Entry 2VVQ (X-ray diffraction, 2.00 A resolution); this record covers chains A and B.

# Chain A (and B)
Name: Ribose-5-phosphate isomerase B
From: Mycobacterium tuberculosis
Notes: EC 5.3.1.6; chain B of this document is another copy of the same molecule, construct and numbering; everything in this record applies to it too
UniProt: Q79FD7 (RPIB_MYCTU); residue numbers follow UniProt; this construct covers 1-162
Chain sequence (162 residues; numbered 1 to 162; the number before each row is that of its first residue):
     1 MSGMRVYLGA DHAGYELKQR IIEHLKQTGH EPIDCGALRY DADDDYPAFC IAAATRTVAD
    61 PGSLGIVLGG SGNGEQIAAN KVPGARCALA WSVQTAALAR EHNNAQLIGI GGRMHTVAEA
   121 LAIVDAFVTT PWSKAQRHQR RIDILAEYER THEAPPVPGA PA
Unresolved in the structure: 1-2, 160-162
Ligand contacts:
  - 5-O-phosphono-D-ribonic acid (R10), molecule 1: Asp11, His12, Ala13, Tyr46, Gly69, Gly70, Ser71, Gly72, Asn73, Gly74, Glu75, Arg113
  - 5-O-phosphono-D-ribonic acid (R10), molecule 2: His102, Asn103, Arg137, His138, Arg141
What the authors report for this chain:
  - binding site for 5-O-phosphono-D-ribonic acid: Asp11, His12, Glu75, His102, Arg113, Arg137, Arg141
  - catalytic residues: Gly70 to Gly74 (citing earlier work)
  - specificity-determining residues: Asp43, Gln94 (proposed by the authors, not directly observed)

# Chain A / chain B interface
Contacting residue pairs - 95 pairs, chain A then chain B:
  His12(A) - Arg141(B)
  Asp43(A) - Arg140(B)  hydrogen bond (backbone-side chain)
  Asp43(A) - Arg141(B)  hydrogen bond (backbone-side chain)
  Asp44(A) - Arg141(B)  hydrogen bond (backbone-side chain)
  Asp45(A) - Arg140(B)  salt bridge
  Asp45(A) - Arg141(B)  salt bridge
  Asp45(A) - Ile144(B)
  Tyr46(A) - Asn103(B)  hydrogen bond
  Tyr46(A) - Arg141(B)
  Pro47(A) - Arg141(B)
  Pro47(A) - Ile144(B)  hydrophobic
  Ala48(A) - Pro155(B)  hydrophobic
  Ala48(A) - Pro156(B)
  Ala48(A) - Val157(B)
  Phe49(A) - Pro158(B)
  Ile51(A) - Tyr148(B)  hydrophobic
  Ile51(A) - Ala154(B)  hydrophobic
  Ile51(A) - Pro155(B)
  Asn73(A) - Ala88(B)
  Asn73(A) - Leu89(B)  hydrogen bond (side chain-backbone)
  Asn73(A) - Asn103(B)
  Gly74(A) - Asn103(B)
  Gln76(A) - Gln76(B)
  Gln76(A) - Asn80(B)  hydrogen bond
  Gln76(A) - Cys87(B)  hydrogen bond (side chain-backbone)
  Gln76(A) - Ala88(B)
  Gln76(A) - Leu89(B)
  Ile77(A) - Asn80(B)
  Ile77(A) - Arg86(B)
  Ile77(A) - Cys87(B)
  Ile77(A) - Ala88(B)
  Ile77(A) - Leu145(B)  hydrophobic
  Ala78(A) - Leu145(B)  hydrophobic
  Asn80(A) - Gln76(B)  hydrogen bond
  Asn80(A) - Ile77(B)
  Asn80(A) - Asn80(B)
  Asn80(A) - Lys81(B)  hydrogen bond (backbone-side chain)
  Lys81(A) - Asn80(B)  hydrogen bond (side chain-backbone)
  Lys81(A) - Val82(B)  hydrogen bond (side chain-backbone)
  Lys81(A) - Ala85(B)  hydrogen bond (side chain-backbone)
  Lys81(A) - Leu145(B)
  Lys81(A) - Tyr148(B)
  Lys81(A) - Glu149(B)  salt bridge
  Lys81(A) - His152(B)
  Val82(A) - Lys81(B)  hydrogen bond (backbone-side chain)
  Val82(A) - Tyr148(B)
  Pro83(A) - Tyr148(B)
  Pro83(A) - His152(B)
  Ala85(A) - Lys81(B)  hydrogen bond (backbone-side chain)
  Cys87(A) - Gln76(B)  hydrogen bond (backbone-side chain)
  Cys87(A) - Ile77(B)
  Ala88(A) - Asn73(B)
  Ala88(A) - Gln76(B)
  Ala88(A) - Ile77(B)
  Leu89(A) - Asn73(B)  hydrogen bond (backbone-side chain)
  Leu89(A) - Gln76(B)
  Leu89(A) - Leu89(B)
  Leu89(A) - Trp91(B)
  Trp91(A) - Leu89(B)
  Trp91(A) - Trp91(B)
  Gln94(A) - Met114(B)
  Leu98(A) - Met114(B)  hydrophobic
  Asn103(A) - Tyr46(B)
  Asn103(A) - Asn73(B)
  Asn103(A) - Gly74(B)
  Met114(A) - Trp91(B)  hydrophobic
  Met114(A) - Gln94(B)
  Met114(A) - Leu98(B)  hydrophobic
  Arg140(A) - Asp43(B)  hydrogen bond (side chain-backbone)
  Arg140(A) - Asp45(B)  salt bridge
  Arg141(A) - His12(B)
  Arg141(A) - Asp43(B)  hydrogen bond (side chain-backbone)
  Arg141(A) - Asp44(B)  hydrogen bond (side chain-backbone)
  Arg141(A) - Asp45(B)  salt bridge
  Arg141(A) - Tyr46(B)
  Arg141(A) - Pro47(B)
  Ile144(A) - Asp45(B)
  Ile144(A) - Pro47(B)  hydrophobic
  Leu145(A) - Ile77(B)  hydrophobic
  Leu145(A) - Ala78(B)  hydrophobic
  Leu145(A) - Lys81(B)
  Tyr148(A) - Ile51(B)  hydrophobic
  Tyr148(A) - Lys81(B)
  Tyr148(A) - Val82(B)
  Tyr148(A) - Pro83(B)
  Glu149(A) - Lys81(B)  salt bridge
  His152(A) - Pro83(B)
  Ala154(A) - Ile51(B)  hydrophobic
  Pro155(A) - Ala48(B)
  Pro155(A) - Ile51(B)
  Pro156(A) - Ala48(B)
  Val157(A) - Cys35(B)
  Val157(A) - Ala48(B)
  Val157(A) - Phe49(B)  hydrophobic
  Pro158(A) - Phe49(B)
Interface residues without a listed pair, chain A (47 interface residues in all): Cys35, Ala52, Thr55, Ser71, Gly84, Arg86, Thr95, His115
Interface residues without a listed pair, chain B (47 interface residues in all): Ala52, Thr55, Ser71, Gly84, Thr95, His115

# Summary
Chain A and chain B each contribute 47 residues to their interface; the contacts include 19 hydrogen bonds and
6 salt bridges. Among the polar pairs are Asp45(A)-Arg140(B), Asp45(A)-Arg141(B) and Lys81(A)-Glu149(B). Bound
to chain A: 5-O-phosphono-D-ribonic acid. From the paper: the catalytic residue Gly70(A); a binding site for
5-O-phosphono-D-ribonic acid at Asp11(A), His12(A) and Glu75(A) among others.
Chain A and chain B are both Ribose-5-phosphate isomerase B (Mycobacterium tuberculosis); the structure,
Crystal structure of Mycobacterium tuberculosis ribose-5-phosphate isomerase B in complex with the inhibitor
5-deoxy-5-phospho-D- ribonate, was determined by X-ray diffraction together with 2VVR and 2VVP from the same
study.
